PDB entry 5YCS | X-ray diffraction, 1.95 A resolution | chains A and D of the 4 polymer chains in the assembly

[Chain A (and D)]
Protein: Enoyl-[acyl-carrier-protein] reductase [NADH] FabI
From: Bacillus cereus (strain ATCC 14579 / DSM 31 / JCM 2152 / NBRC 15305 / NCIMB 9373 / NRRL B-3711)
Notes: EC 1.3.1.9; chain D of this document is another copy of the same molecule, construct and numbering; everything in this record applies to it too
UniProt: Q81GI3 (FABI_BACCR); residues 1-256 here = UniProt positions 1-256
Amino-acid sequence (258 residues; row label = number of the first residue in the row; numbers below 1 keep their minus sign (Gly-1 is residue -1)):
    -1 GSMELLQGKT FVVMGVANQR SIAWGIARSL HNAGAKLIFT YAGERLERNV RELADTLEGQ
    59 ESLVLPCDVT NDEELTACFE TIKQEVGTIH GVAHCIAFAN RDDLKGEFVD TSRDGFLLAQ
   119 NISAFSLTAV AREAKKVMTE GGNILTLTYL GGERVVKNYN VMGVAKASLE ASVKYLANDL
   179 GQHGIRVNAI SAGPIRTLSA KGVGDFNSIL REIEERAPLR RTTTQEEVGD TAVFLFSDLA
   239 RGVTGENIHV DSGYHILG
Disordered / not traced: -1 to 0
Construct notes: expression tag (-1 to 0)
Residues lining bound ligands:
  - NAD (nicotinamide-adenine-dinucleotide): Gly13, Val14, Ala15, Ser19, Ile20, Ala21, Ala40, Leu44, Cys65, Asp66, Val67, Thr68, Cys93, Ile94, Ala95, Phe96, Ile120, Leu145, Thr146, Tyr147, Tyr157, Lys164, Ala190, Gly191, Pro192, Ile193, Thr195, Leu196, Ser197, Phe204
  - triclosan (TCL): Ala95, Phe96, Ala97, Leu102, Tyr147, Tyr157, Met160, Lys164, Pro192, Ser197, Ala198, Val201, Phe204
UniProt features mapped onto this chain:
  - active site (Proton acceptor): Tyr147, Tyr157
  - binding site (NAD(+)): Gly13, Ser19, Ile20, Asp66, Val67, Ile94, Lys164, Ile193 to Ser197
  - binding site (substrate): Ala97
  - site: Asn205 (Involved in acyl-ACP binding)

[Chain A / chain D interface]
Residue-residue contacts (65):
  Lys172(A) - Ile254(D)
  Ala175(A) - Pro216(D)
  Asn176(A) - Leu255(D)
  Gly179(A) - Pro216(D)
  Gly179(A) - Leu217(D)
  Gln180(A) - Pro216(D)  hydrogen bond (backbone-backbone)
  Gln180(A) - Arg218(D)
  Pro216(A) - Ala175(D)
  Pro216(A) - Gly179(D)
  Pro216(A) - Gln180(D)  hydrogen bond (backbone-backbone)
  Leu217(A) - Gly179(D)
  Leu217(A) - Arg239(D)
  Leu217(A) - Thr242(D)
  Arg218(A) - Gln180(D)
  Arg219(A) - Arg239(D)  hydrogen bond (side chain-backbone)
  Glu224(A) - Arg239(D)
  Glu225(A) - Arg239(D)
  Glu225(A) - Gly240(D)
  Asp228(A) - Leu237(D)
  Asp228(A) - Arg239(D)  salt bridge
  Thr229(A) - Phe232(D)
  Thr229(A) - Leu237(D)
  Thr229(A) - Val241(D)
  Phe232(A) - Thr229(D)
  Phe232(A) - Phe232(D)  hydrophobic
  Leu237(A) - Asp228(D)
  Leu237(A) - Thr229(D)
  Arg239(A) - Leu217(D)
  Arg239(A) - Arg219(D)  hydrogen bond (backbone-side chain)
  Arg239(A) - Glu224(D)
  Arg239(A) - Glu225(D)
  Arg239(A) - Asp228(D)  salt bridge
  Gly240(A) - Glu225(D)
  Gly240(A) - Val248(D)
  Gly240(A) - Asp249(D)  hydrogen bond (backbone-backbone)
  Gly240(A) - Ser250(D)  hydrogen bond (backbone-backbone)
  Val241(A) - Thr229(D)
  Val241(A) - His247(D)
  Val241(A) - Val248(D)  hydrophobic
  Thr242(A) - Leu217(D)
  Thr242(A) - Ser250(D)
  Thr242(A) - Gly251(D)
  Thr242(A) - His253(D)
  Gly243(A) - His253(D)  hydrogen bond (backbone-side chain)
  Gly243(A) - Ile254(D)
  Glu244(A) - Asn245(D)
  Glu244(A) - Ile246(D)
  Glu244(A) - His247(D)  salt bridge
  Asn245(A) - Glu244(D)
  Ile246(A) - Glu244(D)
  Ile246(A) - Ile246(D)  hydrophobic
  His247(A) - Val241(D)
  His247(A) - Glu244(D)  salt bridge
  Val248(A) - Gly240(D)
  Val248(A) - Val241(D)  hydrophobic
  Asp249(A) - Gly240(D)  hydrogen bond (backbone-backbone)
  Ser250(A) - Gly240(D)  hydrogen bond (backbone-backbone)
  Ser250(A) - Thr242(D)
  Gly251(A) - Thr242(D)
  His253(A) - Thr242(D)
  His253(A) - Gly243(D)  hydrogen bond (side chain-backbone)
  Ile254(A) - Lys172(D)
  Ile254(A) - Ala175(D)  hydrophobic
  Ile254(A) - Gly243(D)
  Leu255(A) - Asn176(D)
Other interface residues (no listed pair), chain A (34 interface residues in all): Leu3, Arg184, Val231
Other interface residues (no listed pair), chain D (34 interface residues in all): Leu3, Arg184, Arg214

[In short]
The chain A/chain D interface involves 34 residues from each chain, with 10 hydrogen bonds and 4 salt bridges.
Polar contacts include Asp228(A)-Arg239(D), Glu244(A)-His247(D) and Arg219(A)-Arg239(D). Ligands of chain A:
NAD and triclosan.
Chain A and chain D are both Enoyl-[acyl-carrier-protein] reductase [NADH] FabI (Bacillus cereus (strain ATCC
14579 / DSM 31 / JCM 2152 / NBRC 15305 / NCIMB 9373 / NRRL B-3711)); the structure, X-Ray Structure of
Enoyl-Acyl Carrier Protein Reductase from Bacillus Anthracis with triclosan, was determined by X-ray
diffraction together with 5YCR, 5YCV and 5YCX from the same study.
